Entry 1S72 (X-ray diffraction, 2.40 A resolution); this record covers chains 0 and B of the 31 polymer chains in the assembly.

# Chain 0
Molecule: 23S ribosomal RNA
Source organism: Haloarcula marismortui
Sequence (2922 nucleotides; row label = number of the first residue in the row):
     2 UUGGCUACUA UGCCAGCUGG UGGAUUGCUC GGCUCAGGCG CUGAUGAAGG ACGUGCCAAG
    62 CUGCGAUAAG CCAUGGGGAG CCGCACGGAG GCGAAGAACC AUGGAUUUCC GAAUGAGAAU
   122 CUCUCUAACA AUUGCUUCGC GCAAUGAGGA ACCCCGAGAA CUGAAACAUC UCAGUAUCGG
   182 GAGGAACAGA AAACGCAAUG UGAUGUCGUU AGUAACCGCG AGUGAACGCG AUACAGCCCA
   242 AACCGAAGCC CUCACGGGCA AUGUGGUGUC AGGGCUACCU CUCAUCAGCC GACCGUCUCG
   302 ACGAAGUCUC UUGGAACAGA GCGUGAUACA GGGUGACAAC CCCGUACUCG AGACCAGUAC
   362 GACGUGCGGU AGUGCCAGAG UAGCGGGGGU UGGAUAUCCC UCGCGAAUAA CGCAGGCAUC
   422 GACUGCGAAG GCUAAACACA ACCUGAGACC GAUAGUGAAC AAGUAGUGUG AACGAACGCU
   482 GCAAAGUACC CUCAGAAGGG AGGCGAAAUA GAGCAUGAAA UCAGUUGGCG AUCGAGCGAC
   542 AGGGCAUACA AGGUCCCUCG ACGAAUGACC GACGCGCGAG CGUCCAGUAA GACUCACGGG
   602 AAGCCGAUGU UCUGUCGUAC GUUUUGAAAA ACGAGCCAGG GAGUGUGUCU GCAUGGCAAG
   662 UCUAACCGGA GUAUCCGGGG AGGCACAGGG AAACCGACAU GGCCGCAGGG CUUUGCCCGA
   722 GGGCCGCCGU CUUCAAGGGC GGGGAGCCAU GUGGACACGA CCCGAAUCCG GACGAUCUAC
   782 GCAUGGACAA GAUGAAGCGU GCCGAAAGGC ACGUGGAAGU CUGUUAGAGU UGGUGUCCUA
   842 CAAUACCCUC UCGUGAUCUA UGUGUAGGGG UGAAAGGCCC AUCGAGUCCG GCAACAGCUG
   902 GUUCCAAUCG AAACAUGUCG AAGCAUGACC UCCGCCGAGG UAGUCUGUGA GGUAGAGCGA
   962 CCGAUUGGUG UGUCCGCCUC CGAGAGGAGU CGGCACACCU GUCAAACUCC AAACUUACAG
  1022 ACGCCGUUUG ACGCGGGGAU UCCGGUGCGC GGGGUAAGCC UGUGUACCAG GAGGGGAACA
  1082 ACCCAGAGAU AGGUUAAGGU CCCCAAGUGU GGAUUAAGUG UAAUCCUCUG AAGGUGGUCU
  1142 CGAGCCCUAG ACAGCCGGGA GGUGAGCUUA GAAGCAGCUA CCCUCUAAGA AAAGCGUAAC
  1202 AGCUUACCGG CCGAGGUUUG AGGCGCCCAA AAUGAUCGGG ACUCAAAUCC ACCACCGAGA
  1262 CCUGUCCGUA CCACUCAUAC UGGUAAUCGA GUAGAUUGGC GCUCUAAUUG GAUGGAAGUA
  1322 GGGGUGAAAA CUCCUAUGGA CCGAUUAGUG ACGAAAAUCC UGGCCAUAGU AGCAGCGAUA
  1382 GUCGGGUGAG AACCCCGACG GCCUAAUGGA UAAGGGUUCC UCAGCACUGC UGAUCAGCUG
  1442 AGGGUUAGCC GGUCCUAAGU CAUACCGCAA CUCGACUAUG ACGAAAUGGG AAACGGGUUA
  1502 AUAUUCCCGU GCCACUAUGC AGUGAAAGUU GACGCCCUGG GGUCGAUCAC GCUGGGCAUU
  1562 CGCCCAGUCG AACCGUCCAA CUCCGUGGAA GCCGUAAUGG CAGGAAGCGG ACGAACGGCG
  1622 GCAUAGGGAA ACGUGAUUCA ACCUGGGGCC CAUGAAAAGA CGAGCAUAGU GUCCGUACCG
  1682 AGAACCGACA CAGGUGUCCA UGGCGGCGAA AGCCAAGGCC UGUCGGGAGC AACCAACGUU
  1742 AGGGAAUUCG GCAAGUUAGU CCCGUACCUU CGGAAGAAGG GAUGCCUGCU CCGGAACGGA
  1802 GCAGGUCGCA GUGACUCGGA AGCUCGGACU GUCUAGUAAC AACAUAGGUG ACCGCAAAUC
  1862 CGCAAGGACU CGUACGGUCA CUGAAUCCUG CCCAGUGCAG GUAUCUGAAC ACCUCGUACA
  1922 AGAGGACGAA GGACCUGUCA ACGGCGGGGG UAACUAUGAC CCUCUUAAGG UAGCGUAGUA
  1982 CCUUGCCGCA UCAGUAGCGG CUUGCAUGAA UGGAUUAACC AGAGCUUCAC UGUCCCAACG
  2042 UUGGGCCCGG UGAACUGUAC AUUCCAGUGC GGAGUCUGGA GACACCCAGG GGGAAGCGAA
  2102 GACCCUAUGG AGCUUUACUG CAGGCUGUCG CUGAGACGUG GUCGCCGAUG UGCAGCAUAG
  2162 GUAGGAGACA CUACACAGGU ACCCGCGCUA GCGGGCCACC GAGUCAACAG UGAAAUACUA
  2222 CCCGUCGGUG ACUGCGACUC UCACUCCGGG AGGAGGACAC CGAUAGCCGG GCAGUUUGAC
  2282 UGGGGCGGUA CGCGCUCGAA AAGAUAUCGA GCGCGCCCUA UGGCUAUCUC AGCCGGGACA
  2342 GAGACCCGGC GAAGAGUGCA AGAGCAAAAG AUAGCUUGAC AGUGUUCUUC CCAACGAGGA
  2402 ACGCUGACGC GAAAGCGUGG UCUAGCGAAC CAAUUAGCCU GCUUGAUGCG GGCAAUUGAU
  2462 GACAGAAAAG CUACCCUAGG GAUAACAGAG UCGUCACUCG CAAGAGCACA UAUCGACCGA
  2522 GUGGCUUGCU ACCUCGAUGU CGGUUCCCUC CAUCCUGCCC GUGCAGAAGC GGGCAAGGGU
  2582 GAGGUUGUUC GCCUAUUAAA GGAGGUCGUG AGCUGGGUUU AGACCGUCGU GAGACAGGUC
  2642 GGCUGCUAUC UACUGGGUGU GUAAUGGUGU CUGACAAGAA CGACCGUAUA GUACGAGAGG
  2702 AACUACGGUU GGUGGCCACU GGUGUACCGG UUGUUCGAGA GAGCACGUGC CGGGUAGCCA
  2762 CGCCACACGG GGUAAGAGCU GAACGCAUCU AAGCUCGAAA CCCACUUGGA AAAGAGACAC
  2822 CGCCGAGGUC CCGCGUACAA GACGCGGUCG AUAGACUCGG GGUGUGCGCG UCGAGGUAAC
  2882 GAGACGUUAA GCCCACGAGC ACUAACAGAC CAAAGCCAUC AU
Not modelled in the structure: 2-9, 126-127, 715, 971-998, 1560, 1952-1963, 2137-2236, 2339-2343, 2665-2666, 2915-2923
Sequence notes: conflict C560 (U3155 in 3377779); modified residue (628, 2587-2588, 2619, 2621)
Modified / non-standard residues: 1MA (6-hydro-1-methyladenosine-5'-monophosphate) at position 628, OMU (o2'-methyluridine 5'-monophosphate) at position 2587, OMG (o2'-methylguanosine-5'-monophosphate) at position 2588, UR3 (3-methyluridine-5'-monophoshate) at position 2619, PSU (pseudouridine-5'-monophosphate) at position 2621
Bound ions: Mg2+ site 1 near G28 (its only coordinating residue here); Na+ site 1: C40, A442, C443; Na+ site 2: G56, A59, G61; Na+ site 3 near U108 (its only coordinating residue here); Mg2+ site 2 near U115 (its only coordinating residue here); Na+ site 4: C141, G142; Na+ site 5 near U146 (its only coordinating residue here); Mg2+ site 3: C162, U2276; K+ site 1: C162, U163, U172; Mg2+ site 4: A165, A167, C168; Na+ site 6: A165, A166, A167; Mg2+ site 5: A166, G219; 62 more Na+ sites not listed; 97 more Mg2+ sites not listed; 1 more K+ sites not listed

# Chain B
Molecule: 50S ribosomal protein L3P
Source organism: Haloarcula marismortui
Reference sequence: P20279 (RL3_HALMA); residues 0-337 here = UniProt positions 0-337
Sequence (338 residues; row label = number of the first residue in the row; numbering starts at 0):
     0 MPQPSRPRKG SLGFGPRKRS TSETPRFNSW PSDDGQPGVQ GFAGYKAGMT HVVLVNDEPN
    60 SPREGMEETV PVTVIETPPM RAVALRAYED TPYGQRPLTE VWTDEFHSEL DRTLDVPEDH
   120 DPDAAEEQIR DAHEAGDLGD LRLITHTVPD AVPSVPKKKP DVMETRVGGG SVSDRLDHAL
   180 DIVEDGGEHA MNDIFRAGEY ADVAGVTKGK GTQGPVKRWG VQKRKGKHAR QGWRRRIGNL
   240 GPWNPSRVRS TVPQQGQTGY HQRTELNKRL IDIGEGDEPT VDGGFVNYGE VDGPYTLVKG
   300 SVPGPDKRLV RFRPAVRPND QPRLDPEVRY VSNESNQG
Not modelled in the structure: 0
Sequence notes: conflict Arg310 (Pro in P20279)
Bound ions: Na+ site 1: Arg229 (shared with G836(0), U837(0) of chain 0); Mg2+ site 1: Gln230 (shared with G836(0), U2615(0) of chain 0); Na+ site 2 near Gln230 (its only coordinating residue here); Mg2+ site 2: Asn335 (shared with A2757(0) of chain 0)

# Chain 0 / chain B interface
Contacting residue pairs - 338 pairs, chain 0 then chain B:
  U835(0) - Lys226(B)  phosphate contact
  U835(0) - Arg229(B)  salt bridge to the phosphate
  U835(0) - Gln230(B)  hydrogen bond to the phosphate
  G836(0) - Arg229(B)  phosphate contact
  G836(0) - Gln230(B)  phosphate contact
  U837(0) - Gln230(B)  phosphate contact
  U837(0) - Gly231(B)  phosphate contact
  U1234(0) - Asn243(B)  base contact
  U1234(0) - Pro244(B)  base contact
  U1234(0) - Arg246(B)  hydrogen bond to the base
  U1234(0) - Arg248(B)  sugar contact
  A1732(0) - Thr211(B)  hydrogen bond to the sugar
  A1732(0) - Gln212(B)  hydrogen bond to the sugar
  A1733(0) - Thr211(B)  sugar contact
  A1733(0) - Gln212(B)  sugar contact
  A1733(0) - Gly213(B)  hydrogen bond to the phosphate
  A1733(0) - Gln254(B)  sugar contact
  C1734(0) - Gly213(B)  phosphate contact
  C1734(0) - Arg234(B)  salt bridge to the phosphate
  C1734(0) - Arg235(B)  hydrogen bond to the sugar
  C1735(0) - Gly231(B)  phosphate contact
  C1735(0) - Trp232(B)  phosphate contact
  C1735(0) - Arg233(B)  hydrogen bond to the phosphate
  C1735(0) - Arg234(B)  hydrogen bond to the phosphate
  C1735(0) - Arg235(B)  salt bridge to the phosphate
  A1736(0) - Gly231(B)  phosphate contact
  A1736(0) - Arg233(B)  salt bridge to the phosphate
  C1750(0) - Lys226(B)  base contact
  G1751(0) - Lys226(B)  hydrogen bond to the base
  C1753(0) - Lys226(B)  base contact
  C1753(0) - Arg229(B)  hydrogen bond to the base
  A1754(0) - Arg229(B)  hydrogen bond to the sugar
  U2034(0) - Gly225(B)  hydrogen bond to the phosphate
  C2035(0) - Lys224(B)  phosphate contact
  C2035(0) - Gly225(B)  hydrogen bond to the phosphate
  C2036(0) - Lys224(B)  salt bridge to the phosphate
  C2037(0) - Lys224(B)  hydrogen bond to the phosphate
  A2038(0) - Gln221(B)  phosphate contact
  A2038(0) - Lys222(B)  hydrogen bond to the phosphate
  A2038(0) - Lys224(B)  salt bridge to the phosphate
  A2039(0) - Val215(B)  phosphate contact
  A2039(0) - Lys222(B)  phosphate contact
  A2039(0) - Arg234(B)  salt bridge to the phosphate
  C2065(0) - Ser245(B)  phosphate contact
  C2065(0) - Arg246(B)  hydrogen bond to the phosphate
  C2066(0) - Pro244(B)  phosphate contact
  C2066(0) - Arg246(B)  salt bridge to the phosphate
  G2090(0) - Gln253(B)  hydrogen bond to the base
  G2090(0) - Gln254(B)  hydrogen bond to the sugar
  G2091(0) - Arg235(B)  salt bridge to the phosphate
  G2091(0) - Leu239(B)  base contact
  G2091(0) - Gln253(B)  hydrogen bond to the base
  G2092(0) - Trp232(B)  hydrogen bond to the phosphate
  G2092(0) - Arg235(B)  salt bridge to the phosphate
  G2092(0) - Leu239(B)  sugar contact
  G2093(0) - Asn238(B)  phosphate contact
  G2093(0) - Leu239(B)  hydrogen bond to the phosphate
  G2093(0) - Gly240(B)  sugar contact
  G2093(0) - Pro241(B)  hydrogen bond to the sugar
  G2093(0) - Trp242(B)  hydrogen bond to the sugar
  G2093(0) - Pro244(B)  sugar contact
  G2093(0) - Ser245(B)  hydrogen bond to the base
  G2093(0) - Arg246(B)  base contact
  G2093(0) - Val247(B)  base contact
  G2094(0) - Trp242(B)  sugar contact
  G2094(0) - Ser245(B)  sugar contact
  A2096(0) - Trp242(B)  sugar contact
  G2544(0) - His227(B)  base contact
  U2545(0) - Gln2(B)  hydrogen bond to the phosphate
  U2546(0) - Gln2(B)  hydrogen bond to the base
  U2546(0) - Gln221(B)  sugar contact
  U2546(0) - Ile236(B)  sugar contact
  U2546(0) - Gly237(B)  hydrogen bond to the sugar
  U2546(0) - Asn238(B)  base contact
  C2547(0) - Gln2(B)  hydrogen bond to the base
  C2547(0) - Arg5(B)  salt bridge to the phosphate
  C2547(0) - Lys8(B)  phosphate contact
  C2547(0) - Val220(B)  phosphate contact
  C2547(0) - Gln221(B)  hydrogen bond to the phosphate
  C2547(0) - Asn238(B)  hydrogen bond to the base
  C2547(0) - Pro252(B)  phosphate contact
  C2548(0) - Arg5(B)  salt bridge to the phosphate
  C2548(0) - Arg7(B)  phosphate contact
  C2548(0) - Lys8(B)  hydrogen bond to the phosphate
  C2548(0) - Pro241(B)  base contact
  C2548(0) - Arg248(B)  sugar contact
  C2548(0) - Thr250(B)  hydrogen bond to the sugar
  C2548(0) - Val251(B)  sugar contact
  C2548(0) - Pro252(B)  sugar contact
  C2549(0) - Arg7(B)  salt bridge to the phosphate
  C2549(0) - Leu11(B)  phosphate contact
  C2549(0) - Arg248(B)  hydrogen bond to the sugar
  C2549(0) - Thr250(B)  sugar contact
  G2580(0) - Pro6(B)  phosphate contact
  U2581(0) - Ser4(B)  base contact
  U2581(0) - Arg5(B)  hydrogen bond to the phosphate
  U2581(0) - Pro6(B)  phosphate contact
  G2582(0) - Pro3(B)  phosphate contact
  G2582(0) - Ser4(B)  hydrogen bond to the phosphate
  A2583(0) - Pro3(B)  phosphate contact
  C2591(0) - Pro1(B)  phosphate contact
  G2606(0) - Pro241(B)  base contact
  G2606(0) - Asn243(B)  hydrogen bond to the sugar
  U2607(0) - Trp242(B)  stacking on the base
  U2607(0) - Asn243(B)  hydrogen bond to the phosphate
  G2609(0) - Asn238(B)  base contact
  G2609(0) - Gly240(B)  base contact
  G2609(0) - Pro241(B)  sugar contact
  G2609(0) - Trp242(B)  hydrogen bond to the sugar
  U2610(0) - Asn238(B)  base contact
  U2610(0) - Trp242(B)  phosphate contact
  G2613(0) - Arg223(B)  hydrogen bond to the sugar
  G2613(0) - Trp232(B)  sugar contact
  G2613(0) - Gly237(B)  base contact
  C2614(0) - Arg223(B)  hydrogen bond to the sugar
  C2614(0) - His227(B)  hydrogen bond to the sugar
  C2614(0) - Gln230(B)  phosphate contact
  C2614(0) - Trp232(B)  sugar contact
  U2615(0) - Lys226(B)  phosphate contact
  U2615(0) - His227(B)  sugar contact
  U2615(0) - Gln230(B)  phosphate contact
  G2616(0) - Lys226(B)  salt bridge to the phosphate
  A2653(0) - Arg246(B)  sugar contact
  A2653(0) - Val247(B)  hydrogen bond to the sugar
  C2654(0) - Val247(B)  sugar contact
  C2654(0) - Arg248(B)  sugar contact
  C2654(0) - Ser249(B)  phosphate contact
  C2654(0) - Gln253(B)  hydrogen bond to the sugar
  U2655(0) - Arg217(B)  hydrogen bond to the sugar
  U2655(0) - Ser249(B)  phosphate contact
  U2655(0) - Gln253(B)  hydrogen bond to the sugar
  U2655(0) - Gln254(B)  hydrogen bond to the sugar
  G2656(0) - Pro15(B)  phosphate contact
  G2656(0) - Arg16(B)  hydrogen bond to the phosphate
  G2656(0) - Lys17(B)  phosphate contact
  G2656(0) - Arg217(B)  salt bridge to the phosphate
  G2656(0) - Gly255(B)  sugar contact
  G2656(0) - Gln256(B)  hydrogen bond to the sugar
  G2657(0) - Lys17(B)  phosphate contact
  G2657(0) - Arg18(B)  hydrogen bond to the phosphate
  G2658(0) - Arg18(B)  salt bridge to the phosphate
  G2668(0) - Asp114(B)  hydrogen bond to the base
  U2669(0) - Thr112(B)  hydrogen bond to the sugar
  U2669(0) - Leu113(B)  sugar contact
  U2669(0) - Asp114(B)  sugar contact
  G2670(0) - Arg85(B)  base contact
  G2670(0) - Thr112(B)  sugar contact
  G2670(0) - Leu113(B)  sugar contact
  G2670(0) - Val161(B)  sugar contact
  U2671(0) - Arg25(B)  salt bridge to the phosphate
  U2671(0) - Arg85(B)  hydrogen bond to the base
  U2671(0) - Ile143(B)  sugar contact
  U2671(0) - Val161(B)  phosphate contact
  U2671(0) - Met162(B)  phosphate contact
  U2671(0) - Glu163(B)  hydrogen bond to the sugar
  C2672(0) - Arg25(B)  salt bridge to the phosphate
  C2672(0) - Arg85(B)  sugar contact
  C2672(0) - Tyr87(B)  hydrogen bond to the sugar
  C2672(0) - Pro96(B)  sugar contact
  C2672(0) - Arg141(B)  hydrogen bond to the phosphate
  C2672(0) - Met162(B)  phosphate contact
  C2672(0) - Glu163(B)  hydrogen bond to the phosphate
  U2673(0) - Tyr87(B)  sugar contact
  U2673(0) - Gln94(B)  hydrogen bond to the sugar
  U2673(0) - Arg141(B)  salt bridge to the phosphate
  G2674(0) - Tyr92(B)  sugar contact
  G2674(0) - Gly93(B)  phosphate contact
  G2674(0) - Gln94(B)  hydrogen bond to the phosphate
  A2678(0) - Leu11(B)  hydrogen bond to the sugar
  A2678(0) - Gly12(B)  base contact
  G2679(0) - Leu11(B)  sugar contact
  G2679(0) - Gly12(B)  sugar contact
  A2681(0) - Ser10(B)  hydrogen bond to the base
  C2682(0) - Arg316(B)  salt bridge to the phosphate
  C2707(0) - Asn59(B)  phosphate contact
  G2708(0) - Asn59(B)  phosphate contact
  G2713(0) - Pro6(B)  sugar contact
  U2714(0) - Arg7(B)  phosphate contact
  U2714(0) - Lys8(B)  phosphate contact
  U2714(0) - Gly9(B)  hydrogen bond to the phosphate
  U2714(0) - Ser10(B)  hydrogen bond to the phosphate
  U2714(0) - Phe13(B)  sugar contact
  G2715(0) - Gly9(B)  phosphate contact
  G2715(0) - Ser10(B)  hydrogen bond to the phosphate
  G2715(0) - Phe13(B)  sugar contact
  G2715(0) - Arg16(B)  salt bridge to the phosphate
  G2715(0) - Arg262(B)  hydrogen bond to the sugar
  G2715(0) - Glu264(B)  hydrogen bond to the base
  G2716(0) - Thr206(B)  phosphate contact
  G2716(0) - Arg262(B)  salt bridge to the phosphate
  G2716(0) - Glu264(B)  sugar contact
  G2716(0) - Ser300(B)  hydrogen bond to the base
  G2716(0) - Pro302(B)  sugar contact
  C2717(0) - Lys45(B)  hydrogen bond to the phosphate
  C2717(0) - Met48(B)  sugar contact
  C2717(0) - Thr206(B)  phosphate contact
  C2717(0) - Lys207(B)  hydrogen bond to the phosphate
  C2717(0) - Ser300(B)  sugar contact
  C2717(0) - Val301(B)  sugar contact
  C2717(0) - Pro302(B)  sugar contact
  C2717(0) - Gly303(B)  hydrogen bond to the phosphate
  C2718(0) - Lys45(B)  salt bridge to the phosphate
  C2718(0) - Met48(B)  sugar contact
  C2718(0) - Lys207(B)  salt bridge to the phosphate
  A2719(0) - Met48(B)  sugar contact
  A2719(0) - Thr49(B)  hydrogen bond to the sugar
  A2719(0) - His50(B)  hydrogen bond to the sugar
  A2719(0) - Pro70(B)  base contact
  A2719(0) - Asn335(B)  sugar contact
  U2756(0) - Gln336(B)  phosphate contact
  U2756(0) - Gly337(B)  hydrogen bond to the phosphate
  A2757(0) - Val285(B)  phosphate contact
  A2757(0) - Asn335(B)  phosphate contact
  A2757(0) - Gln336(B)  phosphate contact
  A2757(0) - Gly337(B)  hydrogen bond to the phosphate
  G2758(0) - Val285(B)  phosphate contact
  G2758(0) - Asn286(B)  sugar contact
  C2759(0) - Lys207(B)  salt bridge to the phosphate
  C2760(0) - Lys209(B)  salt bridge to the phosphate
  C2760(0) - Lys216(B)  salt bridge to the phosphate
  C2764(0) - Pro70(B)  sugar contact
  C2765(0) - Glu264(B)  base contact
  C2765(0) - Lys267(B)  hydrogen bond to the sugar
  C2765(0) - Lys298(B)  sugar contact
  C2765(0) - Gly299(B)  sugar contact
  C2765(0) - Ser300(B)  hydrogen bond to the base
  A2766(0) - Leu265(B)  hydrogen bond to the sugar
  A2766(0) - Asn266(B)  sugar contact
  A2766(0) - Lys267(B)  sugar contact
  A2766(0) - Lys298(B)  salt bridge to the phosphate
  C2767(0) - Asn266(B)  hydrogen bond to the phosphate
  C2767(0) - Arg316(B)  hydrogen bond to the phosphate
  C2767(0) - Asn318(B)  hydrogen bond to the phosphate
  A2768(0) - Arg316(B)  hydrogen bond to the phosphate
  A2768(0) - Asn318(B)  hydrogen bond to the phosphate
  C2806(0) - Ser28(B)  hydrogen bond to the phosphate
  C2806(0) - Leu265(B)  sugar contact
  C2806(0) - Arg316(B)  sugar contact
  U2807(0) - Gly12(B)  base contact
  U2807(0) - Phe13(B)  sugar contact
  U2807(0) - Asn27(B)  hydrogen bond to the phosphate
  U2807(0) - Ser28(B)  hydrogen bond to the phosphate
  U2807(0) - Thr263(B)  phosphate contact
  U2807(0) - Arg312(B)  salt bridge to the phosphate
  U2808(0) - Gly12(B)  sugar contact
  U2808(0) - Phe13(B)  hydrogen bond to the sugar
  U2808(0) - Gly14(B)  hydrogen bond to the sugar
  U2808(0) - Asn27(B)  hydrogen bond to the phosphate
  U2808(0) - Gln261(B)  hydrogen bond to the phosphate
  U2808(0) - Arg262(B)  phosphate contact
  U2808(0) - Thr263(B)  hydrogen bond to the phosphate
  G2809(0) - Gly14(B)  sugar contact
  G2809(0) - Pro15(B)  sugar contact
  G2809(0) - Lys17(B)  phosphate contact
  G2809(0) - Gln261(B)  phosphate contact
  G2810(0) - Lys17(B)  salt bridge to the phosphate
  G2810(0) - Thr20(B)  hydrogen bond to the phosphate
  G2815(0) - Tyr92(B)  hydrogen bond to the base
  G2817(0) - Arg95(B)  sugar contact
  A2818(0) - Arg95(B)  sugar contact
  A2818(0) - Pro96(B)  hydrogen bond to the sugar
  C2819(0) - Arg85(B)  hydrogen bond to the base
  C2819(0) - Pro96(B)  sugar contact
  C2819(0) - Leu97(B)  phosphate contact
  C2819(0) - Thr98(B)  phosphate contact
  C2819(0) - Glu99(B)  hydrogen bond to the sugar
  A2820(0) - Thr98(B)  phosphate contact
  A2820(0) - Glu99(B)  sugar contact
  A2820(0) - Trp101(B)  hydrogen bond to the sugar
  A2820(0) - His119(B)  phosphate contact
  C2821(0) - Asp114(B)  hydrogen bond to the sugar
  C2821(0) - Val115(B)  sugar contact
  C2821(0) - Pro116(B)  sugar contact
  C2821(0) - Glu117(B)  phosphate contact
  C2821(0) - Asp118(B)  sugar contact
  C2821(0) - His119(B)  salt bridge to the phosphate
  C2822(0) - Asp114(B)  sugar contact
  C2822(0) - Val115(B)  sugar contact
  C2822(0) - Glu117(B)  hydrogen bond to the phosphate
  C2822(0) - Asp118(B)  hydrogen bond to the phosphate
  G2823(0) - Glu117(B)  phosphate contact
  A2827(0) - Asp114(B)  phosphate contact
  G2828(0) - Asp114(B)  phosphate contact
  U2837(0) - Glu22(B)  base contact
  U2837(0) - Val154(B)  base contact
  U2837(0) - Lys156(B)  base contact
  U2837(0) - Pro304(B)  phosphate contact
  U2837(0) - Asp305(B)  sugar contact
  U2837(0) - Lys306(B)  hydrogen bond to the base
  U2837(0) - Arg307(B)  hydrogen bond to the base
  A2838(0) - Lys207(B)  phosphate contact
  A2838(0) - Gly208(B)  hydrogen bond to the phosphate
  A2838(0) - Tyr259(B)  sugar contact
  A2838(0) - Arg307(B)  salt bridge to the phosphate
  C2839(0) - Arg18(B)  hydrogen bond to the phosphate
  C2839(0) - Gly208(B)  phosphate contact
  C2839(0) - Lys209(B)  hydrogen bond to the phosphate
  C2839(0) - Gly210(B)  hydrogen bond to the phosphate
  C2839(0) - Gln256(B)  hydrogen bond to the phosphate
  A2840(0) - Gly210(B)  phosphate contact
  A2840(0) - Thr211(B)  hydrogen bond to the phosphate
  G2842(0) - Arg18(B)  hydrogen bond to the base
  A2843(0) - Arg18(B)  hydrogen bond to the base
  C2844(0) - Tyr259(B)  sugar contact
  C2846(0) - Pro155(B)  sugar contact
  C2846(0) - Lys156(B)  phosphate contact
  C2846(0) - Lys158(B)  salt bridge to the phosphate
  G2847(0) - Arg111(B)  salt bridge to the phosphate
  G2847(0) - Pro155(B)  sugar contact
  G2847(0) - Lys156(B)  phosphate contact
  G2847(0) - Lys157(B)  hydrogen bond to the phosphate
  G2847(0) - Lys158(B)  hydrogen bond to the phosphate
  G2848(0) - Arg111(B)  salt bridge to the phosphate
  G2848(0) - Lys157(B)  salt bridge to the phosphate
  G2851(0) - Lys157(B)  hydrogen bond to the phosphate
  A2852(0) - Lys157(B)  salt bridge to the phosphate
  U2853(0) - Pro155(B)  phosphate contact
  G2860(0) - Gly282(B)  hydrogen bond to the base
  G2860(0) - Gln336(B)  base contact
  G2861(0) - Asp281(B)  hydrogen bond to the sugar
  G2861(0) - Gly282(B)  sugar contact
  G2861(0) - Ser334(B)  hydrogen bond to the sugar
  G2861(0) - Gln336(B)  hydrogen bond to the base
  G2862(0) - Ser334(B)  hydrogen bond to the phosphate
  G2862(0) - Gln336(B)  sugar contact
  G2862(0) - Gly337(B)  phosphate contact
  G2863(0) - Gly337(B)  phosphate contact
  C2897(0) - Phe284(B)  sugar contact
  C2897(0) - Val285(B)  sugar contact
  C2897(0) - Asn286(B)  hydrogen bond to the sugar
  C2897(0) - Gln336(B)  hydrogen bond to the base
  G2898(0) - Gly282(B)  sugar contact
  G2898(0) - Phe284(B)  sugar contact
  G2898(0) - Asn286(B)  phosphate contact
  G2898(0) - Tyr287(B)  sugar contact
  G2898(0) - Gly288(B)  phosphate contact
  G2898(0) - Glu289(B)  sugar contact
  A2899(0) - Glu289(B)  sugar contact
Interface residues without a listed pair, chain 0 (125 interface residues in all): G834, A2089, A2095, U2539, A2680, G2712, C2720, G2845
Interface residues without a listed pair, chain B (147 interface residues in all): Glu57, Ser153, Thr257, His260, Gly283, Arg310, Val315, Glu333

# In short
125 residues of chain 0 and 147 residues of chain B are in contact, with 118 hydrogen bonds, 37 salt bridges
and 1 aromatic stacking contact. Among the polar pairs are U1234(0)-Arg246(B), G1751(0)-Lys226(B) and
C1753(0)-Arg229(B). C40(0), A442(0) and C443(0) coordinate Na+ site 1.
Here chain 0 is 23S ribosomal RNA and chain B is 50S ribosomal protein L3P, both from Haloarcula marismortui.
Entry 1S72 (Refined crystal structure of the haloarcula marismortui large ribosomal subunit at 2.4 angstrom
resolution) was determined by X-ray diffraction.
